9MVQ - chains A and B; structure by X-ray diffraction, 1.57 A resolution.

# Chain A (and B)
Name: 3C-like proteinase nsp5
Organism: Severe acute respiratory syndrome coronavirus 2
Notes: EC 3.4.22.69; chain B of this document is another copy of the same molecule, construct and numbering; everything in this record applies to it too
UniProtKB: P0DTD1 (R1AB_SARS2); residues 1-305 here correspond to UniProt positions 3264-3568 (UniProt number = residue number + 3263)
Sequence (305 residues; each row starts with the number of its first residue):
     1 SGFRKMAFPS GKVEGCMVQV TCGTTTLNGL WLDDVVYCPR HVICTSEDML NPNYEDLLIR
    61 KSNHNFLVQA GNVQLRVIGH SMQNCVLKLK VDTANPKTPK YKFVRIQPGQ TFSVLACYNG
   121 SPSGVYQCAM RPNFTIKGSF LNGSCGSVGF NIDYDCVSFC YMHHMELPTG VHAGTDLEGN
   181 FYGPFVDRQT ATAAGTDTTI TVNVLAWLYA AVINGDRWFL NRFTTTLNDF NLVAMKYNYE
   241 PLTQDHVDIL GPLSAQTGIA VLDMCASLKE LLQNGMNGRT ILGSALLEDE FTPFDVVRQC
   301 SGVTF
Unresolved in the structure: 302-305 (chain B: fully traced)
Sequence notes: variant T192 (Gln3455 in P0DTD1)
Curated features (UniProtKB/Swiss-Prot):
  - active site: H41 (For 3CL-PRO activity), C145 (Nucleophile)
  - cross-link (Glycyl lysine isopeptide (Lys-Gly)): K5 (interchain with G-Cter in ubiquitin), K90 (interchain with G-Cter in ubiquitin)
Ligand contacts: A1BTN ((3M,5P,6M)-5-(1H-1,2,3-benzotriazol-1-yl)-6-(3-chlorophenyl)-3-(isoquinolin-4-yl)pyrimidine-2,4(1H,3H)-dione): T25, H41, C44, T45, S46, M49, F140, L141, N142, G143, S144, C145, H163, H164, M165, E166, H172, V186, D187, R188, Q189
What the authors report for this chain:
  - binding site for A1BTN: H41
  - catalytic residues: H41 (citing earlier work)

# Chain A / chain B interface
Contacting residue pairs (86):
  S1(A) with G138(B); S139(B); F140(B), hydrogen bond (backbone-backbone); E166(B), hydrogen bond (backbone-side chain); G170(B); H172(B), hydrogen bond (backbone-side chain)
  G2(A) with G138(B); S139(B), hydrogen bond (backbone-side chain)
  R4(A) with K5(B); Y126(B); Q127(B), hydrogen bond (side chain-backbone); C128(B); K137(B), hydrogen bond (side chain-backbone); E290(B), salt bridge
  K5(A) with R4(B); Y126(B)
  M6(A) with G124(B); V125(B); Y126(B), hydrophobic; S139(B)
  A7(A) with G124(B); V125(B), hydrogen bond (backbone-backbone)
  F8(A) with V125(B)
  P9(A) with S10(B); E14(B); P122(B), hydrophobic; S123(B); G124(B)
  S10(A) with P9(B); S10(B), hydrogen bond (side chain-backbone); E14(B), hydrogen bond (backbone-side chain)
  G11(A) with G11(B); E14(B), hydrogen bond (backbone-side chain)
  E14(A) with P9(B); S10(B), hydrogen bond (side chain-backbone); G11(B), hydrogen bond (side chain-backbone)
  A116(A) with M6(B), hydrophobic
  Y118(A) with G302(B); T304(B)
  S121(A) with T304(B)
  P122(A) with P9(B), hydrophobic; T304(B); F305(B), hydrogen bond (backbone-backbone)
  S123(A) with P9(B); R298(B); V303(B), hydrogen bond (side chain-backbone); F305(B)
  G124(A) with M6(B); A7(B)
  V125(A) with K5(B); M6(B); A7(B), hydrogen bond (backbone-backbone); F8(B); V125(B), hydrophobic
  Y126(A) with R4(B); K5(B); M6(B), hydrophobic
  Q127(A) with R4(B), hydrogen bond (backbone-side chain)
  C128(A) with R4(B)
  K137(A) with R4(B), hydrogen bond (backbone-side chain)
  G138(A) with S1(B); G2(B)
  S139(A) with S1(B); G2(B), hydrogen bond (side chain-backbone); M6(B); Q299(B), hydrogen bond
  F140(A) with S1(B), hydrogen bond (backbone-backbone)
  L141(A) with Q299(B); C300(B); S301(B); G302(B)
  E166(A) with S1(B), hydrogen bond
  G170(A) with S1(B), hydrogen bond (backbone-side chain)
  H172(A) with S1(B), hydrogen bond (side chain-backbone)
  G283(A) with L286(B)
  A285(A) with A285(B), hydrophobic; L286(B), hydrophobic
  L286(A) with T280(B); G283(B); A285(B), hydrophobic
  E290(A) with R4(B), salt bridge
  R298(A) with S123(B), hydrogen bond (side chain-backbone)
  Q299(A) with S139(B), hydrogen bond; L141(B)
  C300(A) with L141(B)
  S301(A) with L141(B)
Other interface residues (no listed pair), chain A (42 interface residues in all): F3, K12, L115, T280, S284
Other interface residues (no listed pair), chain B (42 interface residues in all): F3, L115, S284

# Overview
The chain A/chain B interface involves 42 residues from each chain, with 25 hydrogen bonds and 2 salt bridges.
Polar contacts include R4(A)-E290(B), S1(A)-E166(B) and S1(A)-H172(B). Bound to chain A: compound A1BTN. From
UniProt: active-site residues H41(A) and C145(A) on chain A. From the paper: the catalytic residue H41(A); a
binding site for A1BTN at H41(A).
Chain A and chain B are both 3C-like proteinase nsp5 (Severe acute respiratory syndrome coronavirus 2); the
structure, Crystal Structure of SARS-CoV-2 Main Protease (Mpro) variant Q192T in Complex with Inhibitor
AVI-4303, was determined by X-ray diffraction, deposited together with 9MVM, 9MVO and 9MVP.
